Entry 8YIN (electron microscopy, 2.74 A resolution); this record covers chains C and D of the 20 polymer chains in the assembly.

Chain C:
Molecule: Cytochrome b
Source organism: Saccharomyces cerevisiae
Reference sequence: A0A0G3F5W7 (A0A0G3F5W7_YEASX); residues 1-385 here = UniProt positions 1-385
Amino-acid sequence (385 residues; each row starts with the number of its first residue):
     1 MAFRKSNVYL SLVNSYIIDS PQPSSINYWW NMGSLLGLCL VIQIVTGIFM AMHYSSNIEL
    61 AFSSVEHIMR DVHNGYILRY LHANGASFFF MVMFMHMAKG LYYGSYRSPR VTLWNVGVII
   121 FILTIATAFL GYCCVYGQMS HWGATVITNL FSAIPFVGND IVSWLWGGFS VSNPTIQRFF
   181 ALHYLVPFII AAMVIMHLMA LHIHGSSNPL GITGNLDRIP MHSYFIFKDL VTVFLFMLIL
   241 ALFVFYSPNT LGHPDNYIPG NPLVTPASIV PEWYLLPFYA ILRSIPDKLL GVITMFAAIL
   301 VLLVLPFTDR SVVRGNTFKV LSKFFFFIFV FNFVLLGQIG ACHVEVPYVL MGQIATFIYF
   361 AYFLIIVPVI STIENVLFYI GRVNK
Metal / ion sites: heme Fe site 1: His-82, His-183; heme Fe site 2: His-96, His-197
Small-molecule neighbours:
  - phosphatidic acid (6PH; (1R)-2-(phosphonooxy)-1-[(tridecanoyloxy)methyl]ethyl pentadecanoate), molecule 1: Arg-4, Leu-10, Val-13, Ile-18, His-222, Ile-226, Phe-227, Asp-229, Leu-230
  - phosphatidic acid (6PH), molecule 2: Ile-42, Ile-77, Leu-81, Met-237, Leu-240, Phe-245
  - 3-sn-phosphatidylethanolamine (8PE; (2R)-3-{[(S)-(2-aminoethoxy)(hydroxy)phosphoryl]oxy}-2-(tetradecanoyloxy)propyl octadecanoate): Asn-27, Trp-29, Phe-94, Met-95, Met-97, Ala-98, Lys-99, Tyr-102, Tyr-103, Phe-121, Leu-302, Phe-326, Phe-327, Val-330, Phe-333, Val-334, Tyr-359
  - 3-sn-phosphatidylethanolamine (9PE; (1R)-2-{[(S)-(2-aminoethoxy)(hydroxy)phosphoryl]oxy}-1-[(heptanoyloxy)methyl]ethyl octadecanoate), molecule 1: Phe-3, Asn-7, Tyr-9, Leu-10, Val-13, Ile-195
  - 3-sn-phosphatidylethanolamine (9PE), molecule 2: Thr-112, Asn-115, Val-116, Ile-119, Ala-192, Met-193, Ile-195, Met-196, Phe-307
  - A1D6O (1-[2-[(4,6-dimethyl-1,3-benzothiazol-2-yl)sulfanylmethyl]-3-methyl-phenyl]-4-methyl-1,2,3,4-tetrazol-5-one): Ile-125, Ala-128, Phe-129, Tyr-132, Met-139, Gly-143, Ile-147, Ile-269, Val-270, Pro-271, Glu-272, Tyr-274, Leu-275, Tyr-279, Met-295, Phe-296, Ile-299
  - cardiolipin (CN3; (2R,5S,11R,14R)-5,8,11-trihydroxy-2-(nonanoyloxy)-5,11-dioxido-16-oxo-14-[(propanoyloxy)methyl]-4,6,10,12,15-pentaoxa-5,11-diphosphanonadec-1-yl undecanoate): Asn-27, Tyr-28, Trp-29, Met-32, Leu-35, Phe-88, Met-91, Met-95, Val-231, Thr-232, Leu-235, Phe-236, Ile-239
  - cardiolipin (CN5; (5S,11R)-5,8,11-trihydroxy-5,11-dioxido-17-oxo-4,6,10,12,16-pentaoxa-5,11-diphosphaoctadec-1-yl pentadecanoate): Leu-12, Val-13, Tyr-16, Ile-17, Ile-195, Leu-198, Met-199
  - heme (HEM), molecule 1: Trp-29, Trp-30, Gly-33, Ser-34, Leu-36, Gly-37, Phe-89, Met-93, His-96, Met-97, Lys-99, Ser-105, Leu-113, Trp-114, Gly-117, Val-118, Ile-120, Phe-121, Val-194, His-197, Leu-198, Leu-201, Gly-205, Ser-206, Ser-207
  - heme (HEM), molecule 2: Leu-40, Gln-43, Ile-44, Gly-47, Ile-48, Met-50, Ala-51, Tyr-54, Val-65, Arg-79, His-82, Ala-83, Ala-86, Thr-127, Gly-131, Tyr-132, Cys-134, Val-135, Phe-180, His-183, Tyr-184, Pro-187, Ile-190, Tyr-274
  - UQ6 (5-(3,7,11,15,19,23-hexamethyl-tetracosa-2,6,10,14,18,22-hexaenyl)-2,3-dimethoxy-6-methyl-benzene-1,4-diol): Tyr-16, Ile-17, Gln-22, Ser-34, Gly-37, Leu-40, Val-41, Ile-44, Val-45, Ile-48, Phe-49, Phe-188, Ala-191, Val-194, Leu-198, Leu-201, Met-221

Chain D:
Molecule: Cytochrome c1, heme protein, mitochondrial
Source organism: Saccharomyces cerevisiae
Notes: EC 7.1.1.8
Reference sequence: A0A5B9RH60 (A0A5B9RH60_YEASX); residues 62-309 here = UniProt positions 62-309
Amino-acid sequence (248 residues; row label = number of the first residue in the row):
    62 MTAAEHGLHA PAYAWSHNGP FETFDHASIR RGYQVYREVC AACHSLDRVA WRTLVGVSHT
   122 NEEVRNMAEE FEYDDEPDEQ GNPKKRPGKL SDYIPGPYPN EQAARAANQG ALPPDLSLIV
   182 KARHGGCDYI FSLLTGYPDE PPAGVALPPG SNYNPYFPGG SIAMARVLFD DMVEYEDGTP
   242 ATTSQMAKDV TTFLNWCAEP EHDERKRLGL KTVIILSSLY LLSIWVKKFK WAGIKTRKFV
   302 FNPPKPRK
Metal / ion sites: heme Fe near His-105 (its only coordinating residue here)
Small-molecule neighbours:
  - phosphatidic acid (6PH; (1R)-2-(phosphonooxy)-1-[(tridecanoyloxy)methyl]ethyl pentadecanoate): Leu-269, Lys-272, Thr-273, Ile-276, Leu-277
  - cardiolipin (CN3; (2R,5S,11R,14R)-5,8,11-trihydroxy-2-(nonanoyloxy)-5,11-dioxido-16-oxo-14-[(propanoyloxy)methyl]-4,6,10,12,15-pentaoxa-5,11-diphosphanonadec-1-yl undecanoate): Tyr-281, Ile-285, Lys-288, Lys-289
  - heme (HEM): Val-96, Val-100, Cys-101, Cys-104, His-105, Ala-172, Leu-173, Pro-174, Pro-175, Leu-177, Ile-180, Arg-184, Tyr-190, Ile-191, Leu-194, Leu-195, Phe-218, Ile-223, Ala-224, Met-225, Val-228, Leu-229, Val-251, Leu-255

Interface between chain C and chain D:
Contacting residue pairs (38):
  Tyr-28(C) / Lys-288(D)
  Glu-66(C) / Arg-109(D)  salt bridge
  Glu-66(C) / Leu-179(D)
  Arg-70(C) / Arg-109(D)
  Arg-70(C) / Leu-179(D)
  Arg-70(C) / Cys-258(D)  hydrogen bond (side chain-backbone)
  Arg-70(C) / Ala-259(D)  hydrogen bond (side chain-backbone)
  Asp-71(C) / Arg-113(D)  salt bridge
  Tyr-76(C) / Glu-262(D)
  Tyr-76(C) / Glu-265(D)  hydrogen bond
  Tyr-76(C) / Arg-266(D)
  Ile-219(C) / Ile-295(D)  hydrophobic
  Tyr-224(C) / Lys-291(D)
  Tyr-224(C) / Trp-292(D)  hydrogen bond (backbone-side chain)
  Tyr-224(C) / Ile-295(D)  hydrophobic
  Phe-227(C) / Val-287(D)  hydrophobic
  Phe-227(C) / Lys-288(D)
  Val-231(C) / Tyr-281(D)
  Val-231(C) / Ser-284(D)
  Phe-234(C) / Leu-280(D)
  Phe-234(C) / Tyr-281(D)  hydrophobic
  Phe-234(C) / Ser-284(D)
  Leu-235(C) / Tyr-281(D)  hydrophobic
  Met-237(C) / Leu-277(D)
  Ala-241(C) / Thr-273(D)
  Leu-242(C) / Val-274(D)  hydrophobic
  Phe-245(C) / Arg-266(D)
  Phe-245(C) / Gly-270(D)
  Tyr-246(C) / Pro-81(D)  hydrophobic
  Tyr-246(C) / Gly-270(D)  hydrogen bond (side chain-backbone)
  Tyr-246(C) / Leu-271(D)
  Pro-254(C) / Lys-182(D)
  Pro-254(C) / Ala-183(D)
  Tyr-257(C) / Lys-182(D)
  Tyr-257(C) / Ala-183(D)
  Ile-258(C) / Arg-184(D)
  His-343(C) / Met-62(D)
  Glu-345(C) / Met-62(D)
Interface residues without a listed pair, chain C (35 interface residues in all): Phe-62, Met-69, Asn-74, Ile-77, Tyr-80, Ser-223, Phe-225, Lys-228, Leu-230, Leu-238, Val-244, Pro-248, Asn-249, Pro-259
Interface residues without a listed pair, chain D (30 interface residues in all): Val-110, His-185, Leu-269, Ser-278

In short:
The interface between chain C and chain D involves 35 residues on one side and 30 on the other, with 5
hydrogen bonds and 2 salt bridges. Among the polar pairs are Glu-66(C)/Arg-109(D), Asp-71(C)/Arg-113(D) and
Arg-70(C)/Cys-258(D).
Chain C is Cytochrome b and chain D is Cytochrome c1, heme protein, mitochondrial, both from Saccharomyces
cerevisiae; the structure, Cryo-EM structure of Saccharomyces cerevisiae bc1 complex in YF23694-bound state,
was determined by electron microscopy, deposited together with 8YHQ and 8ZMT.
